Entry 4A73 (X-ray diffraction, 3.00 A resolution); this record covers chains C and D of the 4 polymer chains in the assembly.

Chain C (and D):
Molecule: L-lactate dehydrogenase
From: Thermus thermophilus
Notes: EC 1.1.1.27; chain D of this document is another copy of the same molecule, construct and numbering; everything in this record applies to it too
UniProt: Q5SJA1 (LDH_THET8); the construct has insertions or renumbered stretches relative to UniProt, so the offset changes along the chain: 22-80 = UniProt 1-59; 83-103 = UniProt 60-80; 105-131 = UniProt 81-107; 133-208 = UniProt 110-185; 3 more segments
Sequence (310 residues; row label = number of the first residue in the row; note: 8 numbers in that range are skipped by the numbering (no residue carries them; nothing is unmodelled there); a row labelled like 132A-132B holds insertion residues (132A, then the next letters in order)):
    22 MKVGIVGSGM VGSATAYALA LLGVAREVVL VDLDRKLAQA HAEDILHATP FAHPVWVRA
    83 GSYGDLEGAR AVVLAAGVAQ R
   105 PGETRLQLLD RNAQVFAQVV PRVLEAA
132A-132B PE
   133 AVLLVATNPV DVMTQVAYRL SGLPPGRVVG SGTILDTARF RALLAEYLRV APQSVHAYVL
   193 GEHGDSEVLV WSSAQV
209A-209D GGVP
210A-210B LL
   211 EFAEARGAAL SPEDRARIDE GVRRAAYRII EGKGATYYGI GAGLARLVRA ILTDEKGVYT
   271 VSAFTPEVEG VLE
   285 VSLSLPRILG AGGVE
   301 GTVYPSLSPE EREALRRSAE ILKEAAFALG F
Disordered / not traced: 111 (chain D: fully traced)
Differences from the reference sequence: engineered mutation Ala218 (Arg199 in Q5SJA1)

How chain C and chain D interact:
Residue-residue contacts (83; chain C residue first):
  Met31(C) - Tyr247(D)
  Met31(C) - Tyr248(D)
  Ser34(C) - Tyr248(D)  hydrogen bond
  Ala35(C) - Tyr38(D)
  Ala35(C) - Tyr248(D)  hydrogen bond (backbone-side chain)
  Tyr38(C) - Tyr38(D)  hydrophobic
  Tyr38(C) - Ala39(D)
  Tyr38(C) - Tyr248(D)  hydrogen bond (side chain-backbone)
  Tyr38(C) - Gly251(D)
  Tyr38(C) - Ala252(D)  hydrogen bond (side chain-backbone)
  Ala39(C) - Tyr38(D)
  Ala39(C) - Leu42(D)  hydrophobic
  Leu42(C) - Ala39(D)  hydrophobic
  Leu42(C) - Leu43(D)
  Leu43(C) - Leu42(D)
  Lys57(C) - Gly242(D)
  Leu58(C) - Gly242(D)
  Leu58(C) - Lys243(D)
  Gln60(C) - Arg238(D)
  Ala61(C) - Ile239(D)
  Ala61(C) - Gly242(D)
  Ala61(C) - Lys243(D)
  His62(C) - Lys243(D)  hydrogen bond
  His62(C) - Tyr247(D)
  His62(C) - Tyr248(D)
  Glu64(C) - Arg238(D)  salt bridge
  Asp65(C) - Ile239(D)
  Asp65(C) - Lys243(D)  salt bridge
  Asp65(C) - Thr246(D)  hydrogen bond
  Asp65(C) - Tyr247(D)  hydrogen bond (side chain-backbone)
  Asp65(C) - Tyr248(D)  hydrogen bond (side chain-backbone)
  Asp65(C) - Gly249(D)  hydrogen bond (side chain-backbone)
  Ile66(C) - Tyr248(D)  hydrophobic
  His68(C) - Arg171(D)
  His68(C) - Ala235(D)
  His68(C) - Ile239(D)
  Ala69(C) - Tyr248(D)
  Ala69(C) - Gly249(D)
  Ala69(C) - Ala252(D)  hydrophobic
  Pro71(C) - Ala170(D)  hydrophobic
  Phe72(C) - Leu43(D)
  Phe72(C) - Ile166(D)
  Phe72(C) - Leu167(D)  hydrophobic
  Phe72(C) - Ala252(D)
  Phe72(C) - Gly253(D)
  Phe72(C) - Arg256(D)
  Ile166(C) - Phe72(D)
  Leu167(C) - Phe72(D)  hydrophobic
  Ala170(C) - Phe72(D)  hydrophobic
  Arg171(C) - Leu67(D)
  Arg171(C) - His68(D)
  Arg171(C) - Pro71(D)
  Ala235(C) - Glu64(D)
  Ala235(C) - His68(D)
  Arg238(C) - Gln60(D)
  Arg238(C) - Ala61(D)
  Arg238(C) - Glu64(D)  salt bridge
  Ile239(C) - Ala61(D)
  Ile239(C) - Asp65(D)
  Gly242(C) - Lys57(D)
  Gly242(C) - Ala61(D)
  Lys243(C) - His62(D)  hydrogen bond
  Lys243(C) - Asp65(D)  salt bridge
  Thr246(C) - Asp65(D)
  Tyr247(C) - Met31(D)
  Tyr247(C) - His62(D)
  Tyr247(C) - Asp65(D)  hydrogen bond (backbone-side chain)
  Tyr248(C) - Met31(D)
  Tyr248(C) - Ser34(D)  hydrogen bond
  Tyr248(C) - Ala35(D)  hydrogen bond (side chain-backbone)
  Tyr248(C) - Tyr38(D)  hydrogen bond (backbone-side chain)
  Tyr248(C) - His62(D)
  Tyr248(C) - Asp65(D)  hydrogen bond (backbone-side chain)
  Tyr248(C) - Ile66(D)  hydrophobic
  Tyr248(C) - Ala69(D)
  Gly249(C) - Asp65(D)  hydrogen bond (backbone-side chain)
  Gly249(C) - His68(D)
  Gly249(C) - Ala69(D)
  Gly251(C) - Tyr38(D)
  Ala252(C) - Tyr38(D)  hydrogen bond (backbone-side chain)
  Ala252(C) - Ala69(D)  hydrophobic
  Ala252(C) - Phe72(D)
  Gly253(C) - Phe72(D)
Interface residues without a listed pair, chain C (39 interface residues in all): Leu67, Ala73, Glu241, Arg256
Interface residues without a listed pair, chain D (38 interface residues in all): Leu58, Ala73

Overview:
39 residues of chain C and 38 residues of chain D are in contact; the contacts include 17 hydrogen bonds and 4
salt bridges. Among the polar pairs are Glu64(C)-Arg238(D), Asp65(C)-Lys243(D) and Ser34(C)-Tyr248(D).
Chain C and chain D are both L-lactate dehydrogenase (Thermus thermophilus); the structure, Single point
mutant of thermus thermophilus lactate dehydrogenase, was determined by X-ray diffraction together with 3ZZN
from the same study.
